3GRY - chain A; structure by X-ray diffraction, 2.20 A resolution.

# Chain A
Molecule: Dimethyladenosine transferase
Organism: Methanocaldococcus jannaschii
Notes: EC 2.1.1.-
Reference sequence: Q58435 (KSGA_METJA); residue numbers follow UniProt; this construct covers 1-275
Amino-acid sequence (295 residues; each row starts with the number of its first residue; numbers below 1 keep their minus sign (Met-19 is residue -19)):
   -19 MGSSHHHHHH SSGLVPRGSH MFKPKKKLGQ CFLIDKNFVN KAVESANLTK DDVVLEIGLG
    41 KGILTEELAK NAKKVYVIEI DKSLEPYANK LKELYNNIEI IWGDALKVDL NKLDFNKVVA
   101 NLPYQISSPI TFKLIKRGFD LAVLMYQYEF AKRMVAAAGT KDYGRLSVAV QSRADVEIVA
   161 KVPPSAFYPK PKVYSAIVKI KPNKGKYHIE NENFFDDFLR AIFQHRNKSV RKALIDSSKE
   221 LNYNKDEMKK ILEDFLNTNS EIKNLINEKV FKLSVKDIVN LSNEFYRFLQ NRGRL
Disordered / not traced: -19 to 9, 273-275
Construct notes: expression tag (-19 to 0); engineered mutation Ala137 (Lys in Q58435), Ala138 (Glu in Q58435)
Curated features (UniProtKB/Swiss-Prot):
  - binding site (S-adenosyl-L-methionine): Leu13, Gly38, Glu59, Asp84, Asn101

# Summary
Curated annotation (UniProt) lists 5 S-adenosyl-L-methionine-binding residues.
Chain A is Dimethyladenosine transferase (Methanocaldococcus jannaschii); the structure, Crystal Structure of
the complex between S-Adenosyl Methionine and Methanocaldococcus jannaschi Dim1, was determined by X-ray
diffraction, deposited together with 3GRR and 3GRV.
